PDB entry 1DZR | X-ray diffraction, 2.17 A resolution | chains A and B

# Chain A (and B)
Name: Dtdp-4-dehydrorhamnose 3\, 5-epimerase
From: Salmonella typhimurium
Notes: EC 5.1.3.13; chain B of this document is another copy of the same molecule, construct and numbering; everything in this record applies to it too
Reference sequence: P26394 (RFBC_SALTY); residue numbers follow UniProt; this construct covers 1-183
Chain sequence (183 residues; row label = number of the first residue in the row):
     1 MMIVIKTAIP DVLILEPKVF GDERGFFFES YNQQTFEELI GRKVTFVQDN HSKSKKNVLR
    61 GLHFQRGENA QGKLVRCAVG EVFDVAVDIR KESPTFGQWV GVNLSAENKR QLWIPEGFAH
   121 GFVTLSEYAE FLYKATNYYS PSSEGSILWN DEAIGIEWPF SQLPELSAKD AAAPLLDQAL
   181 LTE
UniProt features mapped onto this chain:
  - active site: H63 (Proton acceptor), Y133 (Proton donor)
  - binding site (substrate): R24, E29, Q48 to N50, R60, K73, H120, E144, K169
  - site: Y139 (Participates in a stacking interaction with the thymidine ring of dTDP-4-oxo-6-deoxyglucose)
  - mutagenesis: H63 (H63A: Loss of epimerase activity), K73 (K73A: Reduces the epimerase activity by over 100-fold), Y133 (Y133F: Reduces the epimerase activity by over 1000-fold)

# Chain A / chain B interface
Contacting residue pairs (62):
  E23(A) with K53(B), hydrogen bond (backbone-side chain)
  R24(A) with K55(B); Y128(B)
  G25(A) with K53(B)
  F26(A) with H51(B); S52(B); K53(B), hydrogen bond (backbone-backbone); R60(B), hydrogen bond (backbone-side chain); E130(B)
  F27(A) with H51(B)
  F28(A) with N50(B); H51(B), hydrogen bond (backbone-backbone)
  E29(A) with Q48(B); D49(B); N50(B)
  S30(A) with D49(B), hydrogen bond (backbone-backbone)
  Y31(A) with Q48(B); D49(B), hydrogen bond (backbone-backbone)
  N32(A) with V47(B); Y138(B)
  Q33(A) with V47(B), hydrogen bond (backbone-backbone); Y138(B)
  Q34(A) with Y138(B), hydrogen bond (backbone-side chain)
  V47(A) with N32(B); Q33(B), hydrogen bond (backbone-backbone)
  Q48(A) with E29(B), hydrogen bond; Y31(B)
  D49(A) with E29(B); S30(B), hydrogen bond (backbone-backbone); Y31(B), hydrogen bond (backbone-backbone); K134(B), salt bridge
  N50(A) with F27(B); F28(B); E29(B); S30(B)
  H51(A) with F26(B); F27(B); F28(B), hydrogen bond (backbone-backbone); R76(B), hydrogen bond
  S52(A) with F26(B); F27(B)
  K53(A) with R24(B); G25(B); F26(B), hydrogen bond (backbone-backbone)
  S54(A) with R24(B)
  K55(A) with E23(B); R24(B), hydrogen bond (backbone-backbone)
  V58(A) with R24(B)
  R60(A) with R24(B); F27(B)
  R76(A) with H51(B), hydrogen bond; L132(B)
  V79(A) with V79(B), hydrophobic
  L132(A) with R76(B); L132(B), hydrophobic
  Y133(A) with F27(B)
  K134(A) with D49(B), salt bridge; K134(B)
  Y138(A) with N32(B); Q33(B); Q34(B), hydrogen bond (side chain-backbone)
  S167(A) with R24(B)
Also at the interface, not in a pair above, chain A (34 interface residues in all): L59, A78, E130, D170
Also at the interface, not in a pair above, chain B (30 interface residues in all): A78, Y133

# Summary
Chain A and chain B form an interface of 34 and 30 residues respectively, with 18 hydrogen bonds and 2 salt
bridges. Polar pairs include D49(A)-K134(B), E23(A)-K53(B) and F26(A)-R60(B).
Chain A and chain B are both Dtdp-4-dehydrorhamnose 3\, 5-epimerase (Salmonella typhimurium); the structure,
RmlC from Salmonella typhimurium, was determined by X-ray diffraction (same publication as 1DZT).
